6NY6 - chains A and I of the 23 polymer chains in the assembly; structure by X-ray diffraction, 3.74 A resolution.

[Chain A]
Molecule: 16S rRNA
From: Thermus thermophilus HB8
Sequence (1523 nucleotides; each row starts with the number of its first residue; note: 46 numbers in that range are skipped by the numbering (no residue carries them; nothing is unmodelled there); a row labelled like 190A-190L holds insertion residues (190A, then the next letters in order); numbering starts at 0):
     0 UUUGUUGGAG AGUUUGAUCC UGGCUCAGGG UGAACGCUGG CGGCGUGCCU AAGACAUGCA
    60 AGUCGUGCGG G
    73 CCGCGGGGUU UU
    88 ACUCCG
    95 UGGUC
   101 AGCGGCGGAC GGGUGAGUAA CGCGUGGGU
  129A G
   130 ACCUACCCGG AAGAGGGGGA CAACCCGGGG AAACUCGGGC UAAUCCCCCA UGUGGACCCG
   190 C
190A-190L CCCUUGGGGUGU
   191 GUCCAAAGGG CUUU
   216 GCCCGCUUCC GGAUGGGCCC GCGUCCCAUC AGCUAGUUGG UGGGGUAAUG GCCCACCAAG
   276 GCGACGACGG GUAGCCGGUC UGAGAGGAUG GCCGGCCACA GGGGCACUGA GACACGGGCC
   336 CCACUCCUAC GGGAGGCAGC AGUUAGGAAU CUUCCGCAAU GGGCGCAAGC CUGACGGAGC
   396 GACGCCGCUU GGAGGAAGAA GCCCUUCGGG GUGUAAACUC CUGAA
   442 CCCGGGACGA AACCCCCGAC GA
   474 GGGGACUGAC GGUACCGGG
   494 GUAAUAGCGC CGGCCAACUC CGUGCCAGCA GCCGCGGUAA UACGGAGGGC GCGAGCGUUA
   554 CCCGGAUUCA CUGGGCGUAA AGGGCGUGUA GGCGGCCUGG GGCGUCCCAU GUGAAAGACC
   614 ACGGCUCAAC CGUGGGGGAG CGUGGGAUAC GCUCAGGCUA GACGGUGGGA GAGGGUGGUG
   674 GAAUUCCCGG AGUAGCGGUG AAAUGCGCAG AUACCGGGAG GAACGCCGAU GGCGAAGGCA
   734 GCCACCUGGU CCACCCGUGA CGCUGAGGCG CGAAAGCGUG GGGAGCAAAC CGGAUUAGAU
   794 ACCCGGGUAG UCCACGCCCU AAACGAUGCG CGCUAGGUCU CUGGGUCU
   848 CCUGGGGGCC GAAGCUAACG CGUUAAGCGC GCCGCCUGGG GAGUACGGCC GCAAGGCUGA
   908 AACUCAAAGG AAUUGACGGG GGCCCGCACA AGCGGUGGAG CAUGUGGUUU AAUUCGAAGC
   968 AACGCGAAGA ACCUUACCAG GCCUUGACAU GCUAGG
 1003A G
  1004 AACCCGGGUG AAAGCCUGGG GUGCCCC
1030A-1030D GCGA
  1031 GGGGAGCCCU AGCACAGGUG CUGCAUGGCC GUCGUCAGCU CGUGCCGUGA GGUGUUGGGU
  1091 UAAGUCCCGC AACGAGCGCA ACCCCCGCCG UUAGUUGCCA GCGGUUCGGC CGGGCACUCU
  1151 AACGGGACUG CCCGCGAAA
  1171 GCGGGAGGAA GGAGGGGACG ACGUCUGGUC AGCAUGGCCC UUACGGCCUG GGCGACACAC
  1231 GUGCUACAAU GCCCACUACA AAGCGAUGCC ACCCGGCAAC GGGGAGCUAA UCGCAAAAAG
  1291 GUGGGCCCAG UUCGGAUUGG GGUCUGCAAC CCGACCCCAU GAAGCCGGAA UCGCUAGUAA
  1351 UCGCGGAUCA G
 1361A C
  1362 CAUGCCGCGG UGAAUACGUU CCCGGGCCUU GUACACACCG CCCGUCACGC CAUGGGAGCG
  1422 GGCUCUACCC GAAGUCGCCG GG
  1446 AGCCUACGGG
  1459 CAGGCGCCGA GGGUAGGGCC CGUGACUGGG GCGAAGUCGU AACAAGGUAG CUGUACCGGA
  1519 AGGUGCGGCU GGAUCA
1534A-1534E CCUCC
  1539 CUUUCU
Disordered / not traced: 0-4, 1534A-1534E
Modified / non-standard residues: PSU (pseudouridine-5'-monophosphate) at position 1540; PSU (pseudouridine-5'-monophosphate) at position 1541
Bound ions: Mg2+ site 1 near U5 (its only coordinating residue here); Mg2+ site 2 near G7 (its only coordinating residue here); Mg2+ site 3: G11, U12, G22; Mg2+ site 4 near G21 (its only coordinating residue here); Mg2+ site 5 near G38 (its only coordinating residue here); Mg2+ site 6: C48, U114, G115; Mg2+ site 7 near A53 (its only coordinating residue here); Mg2+ site 8: G111, G112; Mg2+ site 9: A116, G117, G289; Mg2+ site 10: G124, U125, G236; Mg2+ site 11: U133, U229, G230; Mg2+ site 12 near A151 (its only coordinating residue here); 93 more Mg2+ sites not listed

[Chain I]
Protein: 30S ribosomal protein S9
From: Thermus thermophilus HB8
UniProt: P80374 (RS9_THET8); residue numbers follow UniProt; this construct covers 1-128
Sequence (128 residues; each row starts with the number of its first residue):
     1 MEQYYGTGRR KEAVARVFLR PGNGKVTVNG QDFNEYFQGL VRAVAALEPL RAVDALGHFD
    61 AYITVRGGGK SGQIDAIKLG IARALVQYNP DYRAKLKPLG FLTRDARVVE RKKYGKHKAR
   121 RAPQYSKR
Disordered / not traced: 1, 128

[Interface between chain A and chain I]
Pairs across the interface (114; chain A residue first):
  G942(A) / Gln-124(I)  base contact
  U943(A) / Gln-124(I)  sugar contact
  C967(A) / Tyr-125(I)  hydrogen bond to the sugar
  A968(A) / Tyr-125(I)  phosphate contact
  C1116(A) / Val-108(I)  sugar contact
  G1117(A) / Arg-104(I)  hydrogen bond to the sugar
  G1117(A) / Ala-106(I)  sugar contact
  C1118(A) / Arg-9(I)  salt bridge to the phosphate
  C1118(A) / Arg-83(I)  hydrogen bond to the phosphate
  C1118(A) / Arg-104(I)  salt bridge to the phosphate
  C1119(A) / Arg-9(I)  salt bridge to the phosphate
  C1119(A) / Arg-83(I)  salt bridge to the phosphate
  G1127(A) / Arg-16(I)  hydrogen bond to the sugar
  G1127(A) / Arg-66(I)  hydrogen bond to the phosphate
  C1128(A) / Arg-16(I)  sugar contact
  C1128(A) / Arg-66(I)  salt bridge to the phosphate
  C1129(A) / Phe-18(I)  phosphate contact
  C1129(A) / Tyr-62(I)  hydrogen bond to the phosphate
  A1130(A) / Gln-3(I)  hydrogen bond to the sugar
  A1130(A) / Phe-18(I)  sugar contact
  A1130(A) / Arg-20(I)  salt bridge to the phosphate
  G1131(A) / Glu-2(I)  phosphate contact
  G1131(A) / Gln-3(I)  phosphate contact
  G1131(A) / Arg-20(I)  salt bridge to the phosphate
  C1147(A) / Tyr-5(I)  hydrogen bond to the sugar
  C1147(A) / Arg-16(I)  hydrogen bond to the base
  U1148(A) / Tyr-5(I)  sugar contact
  U1148(A) / Thr-7(I)  phosphate contact
  U1148(A) / Arg-9(I)  phosphate contact
  U1148(A) / Val-14(I)  sugar contact
  U1148(A) / Arg-16(I)  hydrogen bond to the sugar
  C1149(A) / Arg-9(I)  salt bridge to the phosphate
  C1149(A) / Val-14(I)  phosphate contact
  G1177(A) / Lys-97(I)  salt bridge to the phosphate
  G1178(A) / Arg-93(I)  salt bridge to the phosphate
  G1178(A) / Lys-97(I)  hydrogen bond to the base
  A1179(A) / Arg-93(I)  salt bridge to the phosphate
  A1179(A) / Leu-102(I)  sugar contact
  A1179(A) / Thr-103(I)  phosphate contact
  A1179(A) / Arg-104(I)  sugar contact
  A1180(A) / Thr-103(I)  hydrogen bond to the phosphate
  G1185(A) / Glu-110(I)  sugar contact
  G1186(A) / Glu-110(I)  sugar contact
  G1186(A) / Lys-113(I)  hydrogen bond to the phosphate
  G1187(A) / Arg-111(I)  hydrogen bond to the sugar
  G1187(A) / Lys-113(I)  salt bridge to the phosphate
  A1188(A) / Tyr-114(I)  hydrogen bond to the phosphate
  G1231(A) / Ser-126(I)  hydrogen bond to the phosphate
  U1232(A) / Gln-124(I)  hydrogen bond to the phosphate
  U1232(A) / Tyr-125(I)  phosphate contact
  U1232(A) / Ser-126(I)  hydrogen bond to the phosphate
  G1233(A) / His-117(I)  salt bridge to the phosphate
  G1233(A) / Pro-123(I)  phosphate contact
  G1233(A) / Gln-124(I)  hydrogen bond to the phosphate
  A1248(A) / Tyr-36(I)  hydrogen bond to the sugar
  A1248(A) / Lys-70(I)  hydrogen bond to the sugar
  C1249(A) / Tyr-36(I)  hydrogen bond to the sugar
  C1249(A) / Gly-67(I)  hydrogen bond to the phosphate
  C1249(A) / Gly-68(I)  base contact
  C1249(A) / Gly-69(I)  base contact
  C1249(A) / Lys-70(I)  hydrogen bond to the sugar
  C1249(A) / Gln-73(I)  hydrogen bond to the sugar
  A1250(A) / Gly-67(I)  phosphate contact
  A1250(A) / Gly-68(I)  hydrogen bond to the sugar
  A1251(A) / Glu-12(I)  phosphate contact
  A1252(A) / Glu-12(I)  phosphate contact
  G1291(A) / Gln-38(I)  hydrogen bond to the sugar
  G1291(A) / Gly-39(I)  phosphate contact
  C1342(A) / Pro-123(I)  sugar contact
  C1342(A) / Gln-124(I)  sugar contact
  C1342(A) / Tyr-125(I)  phosphate contact
  G1343(A) / Arg-120(I)  sugar contact
  G1343(A) / Arg-121(I)  sugar contact
  G1343(A) / Ala-122(I)  hydrogen bond to the sugar
  G1343(A) / Pro-123(I)  sugar contact
  C1344(A) / Arg-120(I)  sugar contact
  U1345(A) / Arg-120(I)  salt bridge to the phosphate
  A1346(A) / Arg-120(I)  salt bridge to the phosphate
  G1347(A) / Arg-10(I)  hydrogen bond to the base
  G1347(A) / Arg-107(I)  hydrogen bond to the base
  G1347(A) / Val-108(I)  sugar contact
  G1347(A) / Val-109(I)  hydrogen bond to the sugar
  G1347(A) / Glu-110(I)  hydrogen bond to the phosphate
  U1348(A) / Glu-110(I)  sugar contact
  U1348(A) / Arg-120(I)  phosphate contact
  A1349(A) / Lys-118(I)  phosphate contact
  A1349(A) / Arg-120(I)  hydrogen bond to the phosphate
  A1349(A) / Arg-121(I)  hydrogen bond to the phosphate
  A1350(A) / Lys-118(I)  phosphate contact
  A1350(A) / Arg-121(I)  salt bridge to the phosphate
  U1351(A) / Lys-118(I)  hydrogen bond to the base
  C1352(A) / Lys-118(I)  base contact
  C1366(A) / His-117(I)  salt bridge to the phosphate
  C1367(A) / Lys-112(I)  salt bridge to the phosphate
  C1367(A) / Tyr-114(I)  phosphate contact
  C1367(A) / Gly-115(I)  hydrogen bond to the phosphate
  C1367(A) / Lys-116(I)  phosphate contact
  G1368(A) / Arg-111(I)  salt bridge to the phosphate
  G1368(A) / Lys-112(I)  salt bridge to the phosphate
  G1368(A) / Lys-113(I)  phosphate contact
  G1368(A) / Tyr-114(I)  hydrogen bond to the phosphate
  C1369(A) / Arg-111(I)  phosphate contact
  C1369(A) / Lys-112(I)  hydrogen bond to the phosphate
  G1370(A) / Glu-12(I)  phosphate contact
  G1371(A) / Lys-11(I)  phosphate contact
  G1371(A) / Gly-69(I)  phosphate contact
  G1371(A) / Val-109(I)  phosphate contact
  U1372(A) / Lys-11(I)  salt bridge to the phosphate
  U1372(A) / Gly-69(I)  phosphate contact
  U1372(A) / Lys-70(I)  phosphate contact
  U1372(A) / Ser-71(I)  hydrogen bond to the phosphate
  U1372(A) / Gly-72(I)  hydrogen bond to the phosphate
  G1373(A) / Arg-42(I)  salt bridge to the phosphate
  G1373(A) / Ser-71(I)  hydrogen bond to the phosphate
Other interface residues (no listed pair), chain A (55 interface residues in all): G941, C1189, U1292
Other interface residues (no listed pair), chain I (52 interface residues in all): Ala-119

[In short]
55 residues of chain A and 52 residues of chain I are in contact, with 41 hydrogen bonds and 22 salt bridges.
Among the polar pairs are C1147(A)/Arg-16(I), G1178(A)/Lys-97(I) and G1347(A)/Arg-10(I). G11(A), U12(A) and
G22(A) form the Mg2+ site 3.
Chain A is 16S rRNA and chain I is 30S ribosomal protein S9, both from Thermus thermophilus HB8; the
structure, Structure of dimeric Escherichia coli toxin YoeB bound to the Thermus thermophilus 30S ribosome,
was determined by X-ray diffraction.
